8DPU - chains D and F of the 6 polymer chains in the assembly; structure by X-ray diffraction, 3.78 A resolution.

# Chain D
Molecule: Interleukin-6 receptor subunit beta
From: Homo sapiens
UniProtKB: P40189 (IL6RB_HUMAN); residues 0-302 here correspond to UniProt positions 22-324 (UniProt number = residue number + 22)
Sequence (303 residues; row label = number of the first residue in the row; numbering starts at 0):
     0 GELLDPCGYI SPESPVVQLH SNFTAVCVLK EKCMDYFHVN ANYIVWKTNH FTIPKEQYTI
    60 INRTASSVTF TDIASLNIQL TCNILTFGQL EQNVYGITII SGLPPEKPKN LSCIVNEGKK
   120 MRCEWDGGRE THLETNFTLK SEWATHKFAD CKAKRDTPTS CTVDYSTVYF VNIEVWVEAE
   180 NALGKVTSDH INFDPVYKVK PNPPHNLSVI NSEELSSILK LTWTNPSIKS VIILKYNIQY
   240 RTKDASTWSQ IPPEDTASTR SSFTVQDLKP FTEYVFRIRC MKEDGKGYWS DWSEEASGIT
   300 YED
Unresolved in the structure: 0-3, 302
Disulfides: C6-C32, C26-C81, C112-C122, C150-C160
Glycans and other covalent adducts: N-acetylglucosamine (NAG) linked to N21, N61, N135
Curated features (UniProtKB/Swiss-Prot):
  - motif: W288 to S292 (WSXWS motif)
  - glycosylation (N-linked (GlcNAc...) asparagine): N21, N61, N109, N135, N205
Reported in the primary citation:
  - post-translational modification sites: N21, N61, N135

# Chain F
Molecule: Interleukin-11 receptor subunit alpha
From: Homo sapiens
UniProtKB: Q14626 (I11RA_HUMAN); residues 1-341 here correspond to UniProt positions 23-363 (UniProt number = residue number + 22)
Sequence (348 residues; each row starts with the number of its first residue):
     1 SSPCPQAWGP PGVQYGQPGR SVKLCCPGVT AGDPVSWFRD GEPKLLQGPD SGLGHELVLA
    61 QADSTDEGTY ICQTLDGALG GTVTLQLGYP PARPVVSCQA ADYENFSCTW SPSQISGLPT
   121 RYLTSYRKKT VLGADSQRRS PSTGPWPCPQ DPLGAARCVV HGAEFWSQYR INVTEVNPLG
   181 ASTRLLDVSL QSILRPDPPQ GLRVESVPGY PRRLRASWTY PASWPSQPHF LLKFRLQYRP
   241 AQHPAWSTVE PAGLEEVITD AVAGLPHAVR VSARDFLDAG TWSTWSPEAW GTPSTGTIPK
   301 EIPAWGQLHT QPEVEPQVDS PAPPRPSLQP HPRLLDHRDS VHHHHHHH
Unresolved in the structure: 1-2, 132-140, 295-348
Sequence notes: engineered mutation S226 (Cys248 in Q14626); expression tag (342-348)
Disulfides: C4-C25, C26-C72, C98-C108, C148-C158
Glycans and other covalent adducts: N-acetylglucosamine (NAG) linked to N105, N172
Curated features (UniProtKB/Swiss-Prot):
  - motif: W282 to S286 (WSXWS motif)
  - glycosylation (N-linked (GlcNAc...) asparagine): N105, N172
Reported in the primary citation:
  - post-translational modification sites: N105, N172

# Interface between chain D and chain F
Residue-residue contacts - 23 pairs, chain D then chain F:
  E212(D) - Q242(F)
  E212(D) - H243(F)  salt bridge
  E212(D) - P244(F)
  K219(D) - Y238(F)
  K219(D) - S247(F)
  K219(D) - D260(F)  salt bridge
  D254(D) - R212(F)  salt bridge
  D254(D) - R213(F)  salt bridge
  D254(D) - T259(F)  hydrogen bond (backbone-side chain)
  T258(D) - V249(F)
  R259(D) - Y238(F)  hydrogen bond
  R259(D) - T259(F)  hydrogen bond
  R259(D) - D260(F)  salt bridge
  S260(D) - T248(F)
  S261(D) - Y238(F)
  S261(D) - S247(F)  hydrogen bond
  F262(D) - T259(F)
  F262(D) - D260(F)
  T263(D) - D260(F)  hydrogen bond (backbone-side chain)
  Q265(D) - R212(F)
  Q265(D) - A261(F)
  Q265(D) - V262(F)
  Q265(D) - A263(F)
Other interface residues (no listed pair), chain D (12 interface residues in all): I217, E253

# In short
Chain D and chain F form an interface of 12 and 14 residues respectively, with 5 hydrogen bonds and 5 salt
bridges. Polar contacts include E212(D)-H243(F), K219(D)-D260(F) and D254(D)-R212(F). Covalently linked
N-acetylglucosamine: at N21(D), N61(D) and N135(D). N-acetylglucosamine is covalently linked to N105(F) and
N172(F). From the paper: modification sites N21(D), N61(D) and N105(F) among others.
Here chain D is Interleukin-6 receptor subunit beta and chain F is Interleukin-11 receptor subunit alpha, both
from Homo sapiens. Entry 8DPU (The crystal structure of the IL-11 signalling complex) was determined by X-ray
diffraction together with 8DPS, 8DPT, 8DPV and 8DPW from the same study.
